PDB entry 5HIA | X-ray diffraction, 1.77 A resolution | chains B and C of the 4 polymer chains in the assembly

Chain B (and C):
Molecule: Hypoxanthine-guanine phosphoribosyltransferase
Organism: Homo sapiens
Notes: EC 2.4.2.8; chain C of this document is another copy of the same molecule, construct and numbering; everything in this record applies to it too
UniProtKB: P00492 (HPRT_HUMAN); residues 0-217 here correspond to UniProt positions 1-218 (UniProt number = residue number + 1)
Amino-acid sequence (224 residues; row label = number of the first residue in the row; numbers below 1 keep their minus sign (His-6 is residue -6)):
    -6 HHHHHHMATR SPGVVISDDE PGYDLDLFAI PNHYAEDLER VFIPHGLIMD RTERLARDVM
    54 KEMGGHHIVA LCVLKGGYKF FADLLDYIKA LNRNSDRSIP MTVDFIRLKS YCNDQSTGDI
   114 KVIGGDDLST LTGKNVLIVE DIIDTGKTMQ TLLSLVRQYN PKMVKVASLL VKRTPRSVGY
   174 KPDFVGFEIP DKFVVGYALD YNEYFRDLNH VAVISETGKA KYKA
Disordered / not traced: -6 to 2, 103-113 (chain C: -6 to 3, 103-110)
Differences from the reference sequence: expression tag (-6 to -1); engineered mutation Ala22 (Cys23 in P00492), Ala205 (Cys206 in P00492)
Swiss-Prot annotation at these positions:
  - active site: Asp137 (Proton acceptor)
  - binding site (GMP): Lys68, Glu133 to Thr141, Lys165, Lys185 to Val187, Asp193
  - binding site (Mg(2+)): Asp193
  - modified residue: Ala1 (N-acetylalanine), Lys102 (N6-acetyllysine), Thr141 (Phosphothreonine)
  - cross-link: Lys114 (Glycyl lysine isopeptide (Lys-Gly) (interchain with G-Cter in SUMO1))
Metal / ion sites: Mg2+ site 1: Glu133, Asp134; Mg2+ site 2: Asp193 (together with YPG)
Ligand contacts: YPG ([3-[(3R,4R)-3-(2-azanyl-6-oxidanylidene-1H-purin-9-yl)-4-[(2S)-2-oxidanyl-2-phosphono-ethoxy]pyrrolidin-1-y l]-3-oxidanylidene-propyl]phosphonic acid): Leu67, Lys68, Gly69, Glu133, Asp134, Ile135, Ile136, Asp137, Thr138, Gly139, Lys140, Thr141, Lys165, Lys185, Phe186, Val187, Leu192, Asp193, Arg199

Chain B / chain C interface:
Contacting residue pairs (12; chain B residue first):
  Glu46(B) - Arg86(C)  salt bridge
  Glu46(B) - Asn87(C)  hydrogen bond
  Arg50(B) - Arg86(C)  hydrogen bond (side chain-backbone)
  Arg50(B) - Asn87(C)
  Leu84(B) - Asn87(C)
  Arg86(B) - Glu46(C)  salt bridge
  Arg86(B) - Arg50(C)  hydrogen bond (backbone-side chain)
  Asn87(B) - Glu46(C)  hydrogen bond
  Asn87(B) - Arg50(C)  hydrogen bond (backbone-side chain)
  Asn87(B) - Leu84(C)
  Ser88(B) - Arg50(C)  hydrogen bond (backbone-side chain)
  Asp89(B) - Arg50(C)  salt bridge

Overview:
7 residues of chain B face 5 of chain C across their interface; the contacts include 6 hydrogen bonds and 3
salt bridges. Among the polar pairs are Glu46(B)-Arg86(C), Asp89(B)-Arg50(C) and Glu46(B)-Asn87(C). Chain B
binds compound YPG.
Both chains are Hypoxanthine-guanine phosphoribosyltransferase (Homo sapiens). Entry 5HIA (Human
hypoxanthine-guanine phosphoribosyltransferase in complex with
[3R,4R]-4-guanin-9-yl-3-((S)-2-hydroxy-2-phosphonoethyl)oxy-1-N-(phosphonopropionyl)pyrrolidine) was
determined by X-ray diffraction (same publication as 6BO7 and 6BNJ).
